5MPA - chains A and G of the 34 polymer chains in the assembly; structure by electron microscopy, 4.50 A resolution (low resolution: residue-level contacts below are approximate; hydrogen-bond / salt-bridge calls are withheld).

# Chain A
Name: Proteasome subunit alpha type-1
Source organism: Saccharomyces cerevisiae (strain ATCC 204508 / S288c)
Notes: EC 3.4.25.1
UniProtKB: P21243 (PSA1_YEAST); residues -8 to 243 here correspond to UniProt positions 1-252 (UniProt number = residue number + 9)
Amino-acid sequence (252 residues; row label = number of the first residue in the row; numbers below 1 keep their minus sign (Met-8 is residue -8)):
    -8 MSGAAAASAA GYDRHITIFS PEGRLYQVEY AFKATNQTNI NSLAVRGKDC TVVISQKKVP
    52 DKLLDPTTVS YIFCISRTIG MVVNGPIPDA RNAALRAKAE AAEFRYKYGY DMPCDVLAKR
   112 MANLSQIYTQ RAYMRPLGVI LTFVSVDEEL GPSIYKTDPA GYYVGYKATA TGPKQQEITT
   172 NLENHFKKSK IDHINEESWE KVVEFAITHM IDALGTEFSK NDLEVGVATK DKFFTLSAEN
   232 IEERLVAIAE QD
Not modelled in the structure: -8 to 1, 243

# Chain G
Name: Probable proteasome subunit alpha type-7
Source organism: Saccharomyces cerevisiae (strain ATCC 204508 / S288c)
Notes: EC 3.4.25.1
UniProtKB: P21242 (PSA7_YEAST); residues -3 to 284 here correspond to UniProt positions 1-288 (UniProt number = residue number + 4)
Amino-acid sequence (288 residues; row label = number of the first residue in the row; numbers below 1 keep their minus sign (Met-3 is residue -3)):
    -3 MTSIGTGYDL SNSVFSPDGR NFQVEYAVKA VENGTTSIGI KCNDGVVFAV EKLITSKLLV
    57 PQKNVKIQVV DRHIGCVYSG LIPDGRHLVN RGREEAASFK KLYKTPIPIP AFADRLGQYV
   117 QAHTLYNSVR PFGVSTIFGG VDKNGAHLYM LEPSGSYWGY KGAATGKGRQ SAKAELEKLV
   177 DHHPEGLSAR EAVKQAAKII YLAHEDNKEK DFELEISWCS LSETNGLHKF VKGDLLQEAI
   237 DFAQKEINGD DDEDEDDSDN VMSSDDENAP VATNANATTD QEGDIHLE
Not modelled in the structure: -3 to 1, 245-284
Curated features (UniProtKB/Swiss-Prot):
  - modified residue: Thr-2 (N-acetylthreonine)

# How chain A and chain G interact
Contacting residue pairs - 53 pairs, chain A then chain G:
  Arg5(A) with Tyr4(G)
  His6(A) with Gly3(G); Val10(G)
  Gln18(A) with Val10(G); Phe11(G)
  Tyr21(A) with Tyr4(G); Phe11(G); Ser12(G); Pro13(G); Gly15(G)
  Ala22(A) with Phe11(G)
  Lys24(A) with Pro13(G); Asp14(G)
  Ala25(A) with Phe11(G); Gly15(G)
  Gln28(A) with Gly15(G)
  Asp52(A) with Lys169(G)
  Lys53(A) with Glu173(G); Asp177(G)
  Leu54(A) with Tyr156(G); Lys157(G); Gly158(G); Lys169(G); Leu172(G)
  Leu55(A) with Trp154(G); Gly155(G); Tyr156(G)
  Asp56(A) with Gly155(G); Tyr156(G)
  Thr59(A) with Trp154(G); Gly155(G)
  Val60(A) with Trp154(G)
  Tyr62(A) with Trp154(G)
  Ile78(A) with Ser152(G); Trp154(G)
  Pro79(A) with Gln117(G); Ser150(G); Gly151(G)
  Asp80(A) with Gln117(G)
  Arg82(A) with Gln114(G); Tyr153(G); Trp154(G)
  Asn83(A) with Gln114(G); Gln117(G)
  Leu86(A) with Gln114(G)
  Tyr124(A) with Tyr122(G); Asn123(G)
  Met125(A) with Tyr122(G)
  Arg126(A) with Ser9(G); Phe11(G); Thr120(G); Leu121(G)
  Pro127(A) with Phe11(G)
Other interface residues (no listed pair), chain A (28 interface residues in all): Tyr119, Leu128
Other interface residues (no listed pair), chain G (30 interface residues in all): Lys37, Val176

# In short
Chain A and chain G form an interface of 28 and 30 residues respectively.
Chain A is Proteasome subunit alpha type-1 and chain G is Probable proteasome subunit alpha type-7, both from
Saccharomyces cerevisiae (strain ATCC 204508 / S288c); the structure, 26S proteasome in presence of ATP (s2),
was determined by electron microscopy, deposited together with 5MP9, 5MPB, 5MPC, 5MPD and 5MPE.
